PDB entry 2ZVM | X-ray diffraction, 2.30 A resolution | chains A and U of the 6 polymer chains in the assembly

# Chain A
Molecule: Proliferating cell nuclear antigen
Organism: Homo sapiens
UniProt: P12004 (PCNA_HUMAN); numbering as in UniProt (aligned over 1-261)
Chain sequence (261 residues; row label = number of the first residue in the row):
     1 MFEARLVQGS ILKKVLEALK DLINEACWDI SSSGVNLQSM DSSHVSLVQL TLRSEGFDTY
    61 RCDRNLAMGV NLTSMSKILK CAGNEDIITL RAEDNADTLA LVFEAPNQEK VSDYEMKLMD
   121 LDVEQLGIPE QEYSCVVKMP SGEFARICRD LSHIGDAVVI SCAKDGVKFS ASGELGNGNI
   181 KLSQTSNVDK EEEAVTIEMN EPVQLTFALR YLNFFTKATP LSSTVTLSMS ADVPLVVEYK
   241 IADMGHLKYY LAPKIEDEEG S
Not modelled in the structure: 187-193, 256-261
Curated features (UniProtKB/Swiss-Prot):
  - DNA-binding region: Arg61 to Lys80
  - modified residue: Lys14 (N6-acetyllysine), Lys77 (N6-acetyllysine), Lys80 (N6-acetyllysine), Tyr211 (Phosphotyrosine), Lys248 (N6-acetyllysine)
  - cross-link (Glycyl lysine isopeptide (Lys-Gly)): Lys164 (interchain with G-Cter in SUMO2), Lys254 (interchain with G-Cter in SUMO2)
  - natural variant: Ser228 (S228I: In ATLD2)
  - mutagenesis: Lys13 (K13R: Inhibits acetylation, recruitment to DNA damage sites, inducible ubiquitination and protein degradation, DNA replication and repair synthesis efficiencies, but homotrimer formation, nuclear ...), Lys14 (K14R: Inhibits acetylation, recruitment to DNA damage sites, inducible ubiquitination and protein degradation, DNA replication and repair synthesis efficiencies, but homotrimer formation, nuclear ...), Lys20 (K20R: Inhibits acetylation, recruitment to DNA damage sites, inducible ubiquitination and protein degradation, DNA replication and repair synthesis efficiencies, but homotrimer formation, nuclear ...), Met40 (M40A: Complete loss of interaction with UHRF2), Ser43 to Val45 (No effect on POLD3-binding. Impairs binding to ALKBH2), Lys77 (K77A: Inhibits recruitment to DNA damage sites, but nuclear localization is similar as the wild-type; in association with A-80 ...), Lys80 (K80A: Inhibits recruitment to DNA damage sites, but nuclear localization is similar as the wild-type; in association with A-77 ...), Gln125 to Ile128 (Strong decrease in POLD3-binding. Impairs binding to ALKBH2), Ile128 (I128A: Complete loss of interaction with UHRF2), Lys164 (K164R: Abolishes ubiquitination. No effect on interaction with SHPRH), Val188 to Lys190 (No effect on POLD3-binding. No effect on ALKBH2-binding), Tyr211 (Y211F: Alters chromatin-associated PCNA stability and its function in DNA replication and repair), 3 further mutagenesis entries in UniProt

# Chain U
Molecule: DNA polymerase iota
Notes: EC 2.7.7.7
Chain sequence (23 residues; each row starts with the number of its first residue):
   415 ALNTAKKGLI DYYLMPSLST TSR
Not modelled in the structure: 415-419, 433-437
Reported in the primary citation:
  - contacts within the chain: Lys420-Leu423 (backbone contact), Lys421-Tyr427 (hydrogen bond), Lys421-Tyr426
  - mutagenesis - Y427F: abolished binding to PCNA
  - mutagenesis - Y426F, Y426F/Y427F: decreased binding to PCNA

# Interface between chain A and chain U
Residue-residue contacts - 30 pairs, chain A then chain U:
  Met40(A) - Ile424(U)  hydrophobic
  Met40(A) - Asp425(U)
  Ser43(A) - Leu423(U)
  His44(A) - Leu423(U)
  His44(A) - Ile424(U)  hydrogen bond (backbone-backbone)
  His44(A) - Asp425(U)  salt bridge
  Val45(A) - Gly422(U)
  Val45(A) - Ile424(U)
  Ser46(A) - Ile424(U)
  Leu126(A) - Leu428(U)  hydrophobic
  Leu126(A) - Met429(U)
  Gly127(A) - Leu428(U)
  Gly127(A) - Met429(U)  hydrogen bond (backbone-backbone)
  Ile128(A) - Met429(U)
  Pro129(A) - Tyr427(U)
  Pro129(A) - Met429(U)
  Pro129(A) - Ser431(U)
  Asp232(A) - Tyr427(U)
  Val233(A) - Tyr427(U)  hydrophobic
  Pro234(A) - Ile424(U)  hydrophobic
  Pro234(A) - Tyr427(U)
  Tyr250(A) - Ile424(U)
  Ala252(A) - Gly422(U)
  Ala252(A) - Leu423(U)
  Ala252(A) - Ile424(U)
  Pro253(A) - Lys421(U)
  Pro253(A) - Gly422(U)
  Pro253(A) - Tyr427(U)
  Ile255(A) - Lys421(U)
  Ile255(A) - Gly422(U)
Other interface residues (no listed pair), chain A (18 interface residues in all): Leu47, Leu251
Interface features reported in the paper:
  - residue pairs: His44(A)-Asp425(U) (salt bridge), Leu126(A)-Leu428(U) (hydrophobic contact), Gly127(A)-Met429(U) (backbone contact)
  - hot spots on chain A (mutagenesis) - H44A (about 25%): decreased binding to Poliota
  - interface residues, chain U: Ile424(U), Tyr427(U), Leu428(U)

# Overview
Chain A and chain U form an interface of 18 and 9 residues respectively, with 2 hydrogen bonds and 1 salt
bridge. Polar pairs include His44(A)-Asp425(U), His44(A)-Ile424(U) and Gly127(A)-Met429(U). The authors report
a salt bridge between His44(A) and Asp425(U); a hydrophobic contact between Leu126(A) and Leu428(U); a
backbone contact between Gly127(A) and Met429(U). From the paper: Y426F and Y426F/Y427F of chain U reduce
binding to PCNA; interface residues Ile424(U), Tyr427(U) and Leu428(U); 4 substitutions were tested in all.
Here chain A is Proliferating cell nuclear antigen (Homo sapiens) and chain U is DNA polymerase iota. Entry
2ZVM (Crystal structure of PCNA in complex with DNA polymerase iota fragment) was determined by X-ray
diffraction, deposited together with 2ZVK and 2ZVL.
